PDB entry 7SWP | electron microscopy, 3.80 A resolution | chains A and L of the 3 polymer chains in the assembly

# Chain A
Molecule: Spike protein S1
From: Severe acute respiratory syndrome coronavirus 2
UniProtKB: P0DTC2 (SPIKE_SARS2); residues 334-528 here = UniProt positions 334-528
Sequence (195 residues; each row starts with the number of its first residue):
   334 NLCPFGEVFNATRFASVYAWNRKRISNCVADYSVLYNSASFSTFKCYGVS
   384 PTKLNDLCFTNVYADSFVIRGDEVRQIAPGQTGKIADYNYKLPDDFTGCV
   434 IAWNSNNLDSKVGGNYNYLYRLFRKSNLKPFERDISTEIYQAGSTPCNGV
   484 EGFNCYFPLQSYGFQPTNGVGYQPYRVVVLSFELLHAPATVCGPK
Disulfide bonds: Cys336-Cys361, Cys379-Cys432, Cys391-Cys525, Cys480-Cys488
Curated features (UniProtKB/Swiss-Prot):
  - region: Arg403 to Asp405 (Integrin-binding motif), Asn448 to Phe456 (Immunodominant HLA epitope recognized by the CD8+)
  - glycosylation: Asn343 (N-linked (GlcNAc...) (complex) asparagine)
  - natural variant: Gly339 (G339D: In strain: Omicron/BA.1, Omicron/BA.2 and 4 more; G339H: In strain: Omicron/BA.2.75, Omicron/XBB.1.5 and 1 more), Arg346 (R346K: In strain: Mu/B.1.621; R346T: In strain: Omicron/BQ.1.1, Omicron/XBB.1.5 and 1 more), Leu368 (L368I: In strain: Omicron/XBB.1.5, Omicron/EG.5.1), Ser371 (S371F: In strain: Omicron/BA.2, Omicron/BA.2.12.1 and 6 more; S371L: In strain: Omicron/BA.1), Ser373 (S373P: In strain: Omicron/BA.1, Omicron/BA.2 and 7 more), Ser375 (S375F: In strain: Omicron/BA.1, Omicron/BA.2 and 7 more), Thr376 (T376A: In strain: Omicron/BA.2, Omicron/BA.2.12.1 and 5 more), Asp405 (D405N: In strain: Omicron/BA.2, Omicron/BA.2.12.1 and 6 more), Arg408 (R408S: In strain: Omicron/BA.2, Omicron/BA.2.12.1 and 6 more), Lys417 (K417N: In strain: Beta/B.1.351, Omicron/BA.1 and 8 more; K417T: In strain: Gamma/P.1), Asn440 (N440K: In strain: Omicron/BA.1, Omicron/BA.2 and 7 more), Lys444 (K444T: In strain: Omicron/BQ.1.1), 16 further natural variant entries in UniProt
  - mutagenesis: Asn343 (N343Q: Reduced viral infectivity), Leu452 (L452R: Increased resistance to neutralizing antibodies. Decreases HLA binding to NF9 epitope. Increased binding affinity to human ACE2), Tyr453 (Y453F: Decreased HLA binding to NF9 epitope. Increased binding affinity to human ACE2), Ala475 (A475V: Increased resistance to neutralizing antibodies), Val483 (V483A: Increased resistance to neutralizing antibodies), Glu484 (E484D: Increased replication in human TMEM106B overexpressing cells), Phe490 (F490L: Increased resistance to neutralizing antibodies and human covalescent sera neutralization), Gln493 (Q493N: Reduced host ACE2-binding affinity in vitro; Q493Y: Reduced host ACE2-binding affinity in vitro), Asn501 (N501T: Reduced host ACE2-binding affinity in vitro; N501Y: Increased binding affinity to human ACE2), His519 (H519P: Increased resistance to human covalescent sera neutralization)
From the paper describing this entry:
  - mutagenesis - S477N/T478K, Q493R: decreased binding to Fab G32A4

# Chain L
Molecule: G32Q4 Fab light chain
From: Homo sapiens
Notes: antibody fragment or engineered binder
Sequence (217 residues; numbered 1 to 217; the number before each row is that of its first residue):
     1 QSVLTQPPSVSGAPGQRVTISCTGSSSNIGVGYDVHWYQQFPGTVPKLLI
    51 YGNSNRPSGVPDRFSGSKSGTSASLAITGLQAEDEADYYCQSYDSSLSGV
   101 VFGGGTKLTVLGQPKAAPSVTLFPPSSEELQANKATLVCLISDFYPGAVT
   151 VAWKADSSPVKAGVETTTPSKQSNNKYAASSYLSLTPEQWKSHRSYSCQV
   201 THEGSTVEKTVAPTECS
Disordered / not traced: 113-217
Disulfide bonds: Cys22-Cys90

# How chain A and chain L interact
Pairs across the interface - 20 pairs, chain A then chain L:
  Arg403(A) with Ser54(L), hydrogen bond (side chain-backbone)
  Asp405(A) with Ser54(L)
  Arg408(A) with Asp34(L), salt bridge; Val35(L); His36(L), hydrogen bond; Tyr51(L), hydrogen bond (side chain-backbone); Gly52(L); Asn53(L), hydrogen bond
  Gln409(A) with Tyr51(L); Asn55(L)
  Gln414(A) with Tyr51(L)
  Thr415(A) with Tyr51(L), hydrogen bond (backbone-side chain); Pro57(L); Ser58(L), hydrogen bond
  Gly416(A) with Arg56(L); Pro57(L); Ser58(L)
  Lys417(A) with Arg56(L)
  Asp420(A) with Ser58(L)
  Tyr505(A) with Ser54(L)
Also at the interface, not in a pair above, chain A (11 interface residues in all): Glu406
Interface features reported in the paper:
  - epitope / paratope residues, chain A: Asp405(A)

# In short
The chain A/chain L interface involves 11 residues from each chain; the contacts include 6 hydrogen bonds and
1 salt bridge. Among the polar pairs are Arg408(A)-Asp34(L), Arg403(A)-Ser54(L) and Arg408(A)-His36(L). The
paper reports that S477N/T478K and Q493R of chain A reduce binding to Fab G32A4; the epitope/paratope residue
Asp405(A).
Here chain A is Spike protein S1 (Severe acute respiratory syndrome coronavirus 2) and chain L is G32Q4 Fab
light chain (Homo sapiens). Entry 7SWP (G32Q4 Fab in complex with SARS-CoV-2 Spike 6P (RBD local
reconstruction)) was determined by electron microscopy.
